5VJX - chains A and b of the 6 polymer chains in the assembly; structure by X-ray diffraction, 2.69 A resolution.

# Chain A
Name: CLOCK-interacting pacemaker
Organism: Mus musculus
UniProt: Q8R0W1 (CIPC_MOUSE); residues 2-64 here correspond to UniProt positions 352-414 (UniProt number = residue number + 350)
Sequence (64 residues; row label = number of the first residue in the row):
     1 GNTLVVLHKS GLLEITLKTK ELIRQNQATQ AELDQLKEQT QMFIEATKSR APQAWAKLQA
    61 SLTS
Not modelled in the structure: 1-2, 48-53, 64
Differences from the reference sequence: expression tag (1)
Modified / non-standard residues: Mse-42 (selenomethionine; parent Met)

# Chain b
Name: Circadian locomoter output cycles protein kaput
Organism: Mus musculus
Notes: EC 2.3.1.48
UniProt: O08785 (CLOCK_MOUSE); residues 6-51 here correspond to UniProt positions 515-560 (UniProt number = residue number + 509)
Sequence (51 residues; numbered 1 to 51; the number before each row is that of its first residue):
     1 GAMDPEFSAQ LGAMQHLKDQ LEQRTRMIEA NIHRQQEELR KIQEQLQMVH G
Not modelled in the structure: 1-3, 51
Differences from the reference sequence: expression tag (1-5); conflict Glu-6 (Gln515 in O08785)
Modified / non-standard residues: Mse-3 (selenomethionine); Mse-14, Mse-27, Mse-48 (selenomethionine; parent Met)

# Interface between chain A and chain b
Residue-residue contacts (14; chain A residue first):
  Val-5(A) / Phe-7(b)  hydrophobic
  Val-5(A) / Ala-9(b)  hydrophobic
  His-8(A) / Ala-9(b)
  His-8(A) / Gly-12(b)
  Lys-9(A) / Asp-4(b)
  Lys-9(A) / Pro-5(b)
  Lys-9(A) / Phe-7(b)
  Leu-13(A) / His-16(b)
  Leu-13(A) / Leu-17(b)  hydrophobic
  Glu-14(A) / His-16(b)
  Leu-17(A) / Leu-17(b)  hydrophobic
  Leu-17(A) / Gln-20(b)
  Glu-21(A) / Gln-20(b)
  Glu-21(A) / Arg-24(b)  salt bridge
Also at the interface, not in a pair above, chain A (9 interface residues in all): Lys-18, Arg-24
Also at the interface, not in a pair above, chain b (11 interface residues in all): Gln-10, Ala-13

# Overview
Chain A and chain b form an interface of 9 and 11 residues respectively; the contacts include 1 salt bridge.
The salt-bridged pair is Glu-21(A)/Arg-24(b).
Here chain A is CLOCK-interacting pacemaker and chain b is Circadian locomoter output cycles protein kaput,
both from Mus musculus. Entry 5VJX (Crystal structure of the CLOCK Transcription Domain Exon19 in Complex with
a Repressor) was determined by X-ray diffraction (same publication as 5VJI).
